PDB entry 8XP0 | electron microscopy, 4.00 A resolution | chains P and d of the 18 polymer chains in the assembly

# Chain P (and d)
Molecule: Flagellar motor switch protein FliN
Organism: Salmonella enterica subsp. enterica serovar Typhimurium str. LT2
Notes: chain d of this document is another copy of the same molecule, construct and numbering; everything in this record applies to it too
UniProtKB: P26419 (FLIN_SALTY); residue numbers follow UniProt; this construct covers 1-137
Chain sequence (137 residues; each row starts with the number of its first residue):
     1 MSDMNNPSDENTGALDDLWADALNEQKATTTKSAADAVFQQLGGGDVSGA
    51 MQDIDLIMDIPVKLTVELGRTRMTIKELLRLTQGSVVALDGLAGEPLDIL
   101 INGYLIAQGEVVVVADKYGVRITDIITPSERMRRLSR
Disordered / not traced: 1-50

# Chain P / chain d interface
Contacting residue pairs (10):
  Met51(P) - Ile54(d)  hydrophobic
  Ile54(P) - Met51(d)  hydrophobic
  Ile54(P) - Ile54(d)  hydrophobic
  Asp59(P) - Tyr104(d)
  Asp59(P) - Arg131(d)  salt bridge
  Ile60(P) - Ile101(d)
  Ile60(P) - Tyr104(d)  hydrophobic
  Ile60(P) - Ile106(d)  hydrophobic
  Tyr104(P) - Asp59(d)
  Tyr104(P) - Ile60(d)  hydrophobic
Other interface residues (no listed pair), chain P (12 interface residues in all): Leu56, Ile57, Pro61, Ile101, Asn102, Ile106, Arg131
Other interface residues (no listed pair), chain d (11 interface residues in all): Ile57, Pro61, Asn102

# Summary
12 residues of chain P and 11 residues of chain d are in contact; the contacts include 1 salt bridge. The
salt-bridged pair is Asp59(P)-Arg131(d).
Both chains are Flagellar motor switch protein FliN (Salmonella enterica subsp. enterica serovar Typhimurium
str. LT2). Entry 8XP0 (Cryo-EM structure of the protomers of the C ring in the CCW state) was determined by
electron microscopy, deposited together with 8WHT, 8WIW, 8WK3, 8WK4, 8WKI, 8WKK and 11 further entries.
